1WWE - chains B and A; structure by solution NMR.

[Chain B]
Molecule: 7-nt RNA strand
Sequence (7 nucleotides; row label = number of the first residue in the row):
   517 UUUUGCU

[Chain A]
Name: Nucleoprotein p10
From: Moloney murine leukemia virus
UniProtKB: P03332 (GAG_MLVMO); residues 1-56 here correspond to UniProt positions 479-534 (UniProt number = residue number + 478)
Amino-acid sequence (56 residues; each row starts with the number of its first residue):
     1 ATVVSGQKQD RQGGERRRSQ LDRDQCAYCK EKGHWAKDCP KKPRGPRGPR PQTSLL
Ion coordination: Zn2+: Cys26, Cys29, His34, Cys39
Swiss-Prot annotation at these positions:
  - zinc finger: Asp24 to Lys41 (CCHC-type)

[Chain B / chain A interface]
Pairs across the interface - 23 pairs, chain B then chain A:
  U517(B) with Lys41(A), base contact
  U518(B) with Ala27(A), sugar contact; Tyr28(A), base contact; Cys29(A), base contact; Lys41(A), base contact
  U519(B) with Ala27(A), sugar contact; Tyr28(A), base contact; Ala36(A), sugar contact; Lys42(A), base contact
  U520(B) with Gly14(A), sugar contact; Glu15(A), sugar contact
  G521(B) with Gly14(A), phosphate contact; Glu15(A), phosphate contact; Leu21(A), base contact; Asp22(A), base contact; Arg23(A), sugar contact; Asp24(A), base contact; Gln25(A), base contact; Cys26(A), base contact; Ala27(A), base contact; Trp35(A), base contact; Ala36(A), base contact
  C522(B) with Arg23(A), base contact
Interface residues without a listed pair, chain A (18 interface residues in all): Arg16, Arg18, Lys37

[Summary]
6 residues of chain B face 18 of chain A across their interface. Cys26(A), Cys29(A), His34(A) and Cys39(A)
coordinate Zn2+.
Chain B is a 7-nt RNA strand and chain A is Nucleoprotein p10 (Moloney murine leukemia virus); the structure,
NMR Structure, was determined by solution NMR, deposited together with 1WWD, 1WWF and 1WWG.
